1CXZ - chains A and B; structure by X-ray diffraction, 2.20 A resolution.

# Chain A
Name: Protein (his-tagged transforming protein RHOA(0-181))
Source organism: Homo sapiens
UniProtKB: P61586 (RHOA_HUMAN); residues 1-181 here = UniProt positions 1-181
Chain sequence (182 residues; each row starts with the number of its first residue; numbering starts at 0):
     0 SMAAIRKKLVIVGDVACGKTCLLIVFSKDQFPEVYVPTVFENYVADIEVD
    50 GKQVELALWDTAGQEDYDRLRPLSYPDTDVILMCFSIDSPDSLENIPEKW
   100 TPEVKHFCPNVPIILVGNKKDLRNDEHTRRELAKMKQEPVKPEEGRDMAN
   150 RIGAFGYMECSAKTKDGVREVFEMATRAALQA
Sequence notes: engineered mutation Val14 (Gly in P61586); insertion (0)
Ion coordination: Mg2+: Thr19, Thr37 (together with GTP-gamma-S)
Small-molecule neighbours: GTP-gamma-S (GSP; 5'-guanosine-diphosphate-monothiophosphate): Asp13, Val14, Ala15, Cys16, Gly17, Lys18, Thr19, Cys20, Phe30, Tyr34, Val35, Pro36, Thr37, Thr60, Ala61, Gly62, Gln63, Lys118, Asp120, Leu121, Ser160, Ala161, Lys162

# Chain B
Name: Protein (pkn)
Source organism: Homo sapiens
UniProtKB: Q16512 (PKN1_HUMAN); numbering as in UniProt (aligned over 13-98)
Chain sequence (86 residues; row label = number of the first residue in the row):
    13 WSLLEQLGLAGADLAAPGVQQQLELERERLRREIRKELKLKEGAENLRRA
    63 TTDLGRSLGPVELLLRGSSRRLDLLHQQLQELHAHV

# Chain A / chain B interface
Contacting residue pairs - 36 pairs, chain A then chain B:
  Ser0(A) - Glu40(B)  hydrogen bond (backbone-side chain)
  Ser0(A) - Arg43(B)
  Ala2(A) - Arg43(B)
  Phe25(A) - Lys53(B)
  Ser26(A) - Lys53(B)
  Ser26(A) - Ser81(B)  hydrogen bond (backbone-side chain)
  Lys27(A) - Arg78(B)
  Lys27(A) - Ser81(B)
  Lys27(A) - Asp85(B)  salt bridge
  Asp28(A) - Lys53(B)  salt bridge
  Asp28(A) - Leu77(B)
  Asp28(A) - Arg78(B)
  Asp28(A) - Ser81(B)  hydrogen bond
  Gln29(A) - Arg78(B)  hydrogen bond
  Val43(A) - His88(B)
  Asp45(A) - Ile46(B)
  Asp45(A) - Leu50(B)
  Asp45(A) - Leu84(B)
  Asp45(A) - His88(B)  salt bridge
  Ile46(A) - Leu50(B)
  Ile46(A) - Glu54(B)
  Glu47(A) - Leu50(B)
  Glu47(A) - Lys51(B)  salt bridge
  Glu47(A) - Glu54(B)  hydrogen bond (backbone-side chain)
  Gln52(A) - Arg47(B)  hydrogen bond
  Gln52(A) - Leu50(B)
  Glu54(A) - His88(B)  salt bridge
  Thr163(A) - Arg60(B)
  Lys164(A) - Glu57(B)
  Lys164(A) - Arg60(B)
  Lys164(A) - Leu77(B)
  Arg168(A) - Glu54(B)  hydrogen bond (side chain-backbone)
  Arg168(A) - Glu57(B)
  Arg168(A) - Asn58(B)  hydrogen bond
  Arg168(A) - Arg61(B)
  Glu169(A) - Arg61(B)  salt bridge
Also at the interface, not in a pair above, chain A (18 interface residues in all): Met1
Also at the interface, not in a pair above, chain B (19 interface residues in all): Arg44

# Overview
18 residues of chain A face 19 of chain B across their interface, with 8 hydrogen bonds and 6 salt bridges.
Polar pairs include Lys27(A)-Asp85(B), Asp28(A)-Lys53(B) and Asp45(A)-His88(B). Chain A binds GTP-gamma-S. The
Mg2+ site is built by Thr19(A) and Thr37(A).
Chain A is Protein (his-tagged transforming protein RHOA(0-181)) and chain B is Protein (pkn), both from Homo
sapiens; the structure, Crystal structure of human rhoa complexed with the effector domain of the protein
kinase pkn/PRK1, was determined by X-ray diffraction.
